6ACU - chains C and D of the 4 polymer chains in the assembly; structure by electron microscopy, 3.40 A resolution.

== Chain C ==
Protein: VP3
Organism: Coxsackievirus A10
UniProt: A0A1V0FT21 (A0A1V0FT21_9ENTO); residues 1-240 here correspond to UniProt positions 325-564 (UniProt number = residue number + 324)
Sequence (240 residues; row label = number of the first residue in the row):
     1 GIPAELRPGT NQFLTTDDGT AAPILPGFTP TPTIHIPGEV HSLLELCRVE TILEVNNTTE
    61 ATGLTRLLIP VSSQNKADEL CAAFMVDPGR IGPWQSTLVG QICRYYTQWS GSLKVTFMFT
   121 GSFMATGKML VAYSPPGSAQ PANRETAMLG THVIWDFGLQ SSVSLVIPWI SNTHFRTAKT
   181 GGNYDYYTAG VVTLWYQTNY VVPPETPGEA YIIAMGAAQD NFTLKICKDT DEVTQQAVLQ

== Chain D ==
Protein: VP4
Organism: Coxsackievirus A10
UniProt: Q75Q92 (Q75Q92_9ENTO); residues 1-69 here = UniProt positions 1-69
Sequence (69 residues; row label = number of the first residue in the row):
     1 MGAQVSTQKS GSHETGNVAT GGSTINFTNI NYYKDSYAAS ATRQDFTQDP KKFTQPVLDS
    61 IRELSAPLN
Unresolved in the structure: 1-28

== How chain C and chain D interact ==
Residue-residue contacts (26; chain C residue first):
  Asp18(C) - Ser40(D)
  Asp18(C) - Ala41(D)  hydrogen bond (side chain-backbone)
  Thr20(C) - Ala38(D)
  Ala21(C) - Ala38(D)
  Ala22(C) - Tyr33(D)
  Pro23(C) - Tyr33(D)
  Pro23(C) - Asp35(D)
  Pro23(C) - Tyr37(D)
  Pro23(C) - Ala38(D)
  Leu25(C) - Asp35(D)
  Leu25(C) - Tyr37(D)  hydrogen bond (backbone-side chain)
  Pro26(C) - Asp35(D)
  Gly27(C) - Asp35(D)  hydrogen bond (backbone-side chain)
  Glu39(C) - Lys52(D)
  Val40(C) - Phe53(D)  hydrophobic
  His41(C) - Asp45(D)  salt bridge
  His41(C) - Thr47(D)
  Ser42(C) - Gln48(D)
  Glu45(C) - Gln48(D)
  Glu45(C) - Asp49(D)  hydrogen bond (side chain-backbone)
  Glu45(C) - Phe53(D)
  Arg48(C) - Thr54(D)
  Val49(C) - Phe53(D)  hydrophobic
  Gln160(C) - Ala66(D)
  Gln160(C) - Pro67(D)
  Gln160(C) - Leu68(D)  hydrogen bond (side chain-backbone)
Other interface residues (no listed pair), chain C (20 interface residues in all): Ile24, Phe28, Gly38, Leu159
Other interface residues (no listed pair), chain D (20 interface residues in all): Ile30, Tyr32, Ala39, Pro50

== Overview ==
The chain C/chain D interface involves 20 residues from each chain; the contacts include 5 hydrogen bonds and
1 salt bridge. Among the polar pairs are His41(C)-Asp45(D), Asp18(C)-Ala41(D) and Leu25(C)-Tyr37(D).
Here chain C is VP3 and chain D is VP4, both from Coxsackievirus A10. Entry 6ACU (The structure of CVA10 virus
mature virion) was determined by electron microscopy together with 6ACW, 6ACY, 6ACZ, 6AD0 and 6AD1 from the
same study.
